Entry 8A0U (X-ray diffraction, 2.90 A resolution); this record covers chain A.

[Chain A]
Name: Transcriptional enhancer factor TEF-5
Organism: Homo sapiens
UniProtKB: P70210 (TEAD3_MOUSE); residues 218-435 here correspond to UniProt positions 222-439 (UniProt number = residue number + 4)
Chain sequence (222 residues; numbered 215 to 436; the number before each row is that of its first residue):
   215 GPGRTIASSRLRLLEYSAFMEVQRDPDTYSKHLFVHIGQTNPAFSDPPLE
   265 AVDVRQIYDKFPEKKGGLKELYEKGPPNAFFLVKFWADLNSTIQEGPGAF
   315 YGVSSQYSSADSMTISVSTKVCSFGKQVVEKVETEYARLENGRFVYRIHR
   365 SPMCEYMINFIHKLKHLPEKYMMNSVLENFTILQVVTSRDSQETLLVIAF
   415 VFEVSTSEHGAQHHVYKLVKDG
Unresolved in the structure: 215-218, 254-259, 310-311, 436
Construct notes: expression tag (215-217, 436)
Glycans and other covalent adducts: myristic acid (MYR) linked to Lys345
Small-molecule neighbours: KMU (2-[(2S)-2-(aminomethyl)-5-chloranyl-2-phenyl-3H-1-benzofuran-4-yl]benzamide): Val266, Gln270, Ile271, Lys274, Phe275, Leu296, Lys298, Phe299, Trp300, Leu391, Glu392, Phe394, Thr395, Val415, Phe416, Glu417

[In short]
Chain A binds compound KMU. Covalently linked myristic acid: at Lys345.
Chain A is Transcriptional enhancer factor TEF-5 (Homo sapiens); the structure, Crystal structure of TEAD3 in
complex with CPD4, was determined by X-ray diffraction.
